PDB entry 4ZVU | X-ray diffraction, 2.60 A resolution | chains B and D of the 6 polymer chains in the assembly

== Chain B ==
Protein: Caspase-7
Organism: Homo sapiens
Notes: EC 3.4.22.60
UniProtKB: P55210 (CASP7_HUMAN); residue numbers follow UniProt; this construct covers 199-303
Sequence (113 residues; numbered 199 to 311; the number before each row is that of its first residue):
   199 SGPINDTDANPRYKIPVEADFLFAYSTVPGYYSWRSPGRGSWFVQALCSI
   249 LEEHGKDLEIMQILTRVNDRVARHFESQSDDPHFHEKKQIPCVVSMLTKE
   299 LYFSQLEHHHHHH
Disordered / not traced: 199-210, 304-311
Sequence notes: expression tag (304-311)
UniProt features mapped onto this chain:
  - region: Val226 to Gly238 (Loop L3), Glu274 to Ile288 (Loop L4)
  - site: Tyr223 (Involved in allosteric regulation)
  - modified residue: Arg233 (Microbial infection: ADP-riboxanated arginine), Ser239 (Phosphoserine)
  - mutagenesis: Asp206 (D206A: Reduced cleavage and activation by initiator caspases. Abolished cleavage and activation by initiator caspases; when associated with A-198), Tyr223 (Y223A/F/W/D/E: Does not significantly affect thiol protease catalytic efficiency), Tyr229 (Y229W: Strongly reduced thiol protease catalytic efficiency), Tyr230 to Ser234 (In esCasp-7 V3 mutant; promotes specificity toward alternate peptides with VEID, YVAD, WEHD, LETD or LEHD sequence; when associated with C-276. In esCasp-7 V4 mutant ...), Trp232 to Ser234 (In dsCasp-7 mutant; unable to cleave DEVD and VEID peptides; when associated with F-276), Arg233 (R233A: Abolished ADP-riboxanation by C.violaceum CopC), Ser239 (S239A: Abolished phosphorylation by PAK2; when associated with A-30 and A-173; S239E: Mimics phosphorylation; leading to inactivate thiol protease activity), Gln276 (Q276C: In esCasp-7 V3 mutant; promotes specificity toward alternate peptides with VEID, YVAD, WEHD, LETD or LEHD sequence; when associated with 230-V--V-234; Q276D: In esCasp-7 V4 mutant ...), Cys290 (C290S: Decreased phosphorylation by PAK2; C290T/N: Does not significantly affect thiol protease catalytic activity)

== Chain D ==
Protein: Caspase-7
Organism: Homo sapiens
Notes: EC 3.4.22.60
UniProtKB: P55210 (CASP7_HUMAN); residues 499-603 here correspond to UniProt positions 199-303 (UniProt number = residue number - 300)
Sequence (113 residues; each row starts with the number of its first residue):
   499 SGPINDTDANPRYKIPVEADFLFAYSTVPGYYSWRSPGRGSWFVQALCSI
   549 LEEHGKDLEIMQILTRVNDRVARHFESQSDDPHFHEKKQIPCVVSMLTKE
   599 LYFSQLEHHHHHH
Disordered / not traced: 499-510, 604-611
Sequence notes: expression tag (604-611)
UniProt features mapped onto this chain:
  - region: Val526 to Gly538 (Loop L3), Glu574 to Ile588 (Loop L4)
  - site: Tyr523 (Involved in allosteric regulation)
  - modified residue: Arg533 (Microbial infection: ADP-riboxanated arginine), Ser539 (Phosphoserine)

== How chain B and chain D interact ==
Contacting residue pairs (59; chain B residue first):
  Lys212(B) - Ala570(D)
  Lys212(B) - Glu574(D)
  Lys212(B) - Glu584(D)  hydrogen bond (side chain-backbone)
  Lys212(B) - Lys586(D)  hydrogen bond (backbone-side chain)
  Ile213(B) - Arg571(D)
  Ile213(B) - Lys586(D)
  Pro214(B) - Ala570(D)
  Pro214(B) - Gln587(D)
  Pro214(B) - Ile588(D)  hydrophobic
  Glu216(B) - Tyr529(D)  hydrogen bond
  Glu216(B) - Ile588(D)
  Ala217(B) - Ile588(D)  hydrophobic
  Val226(B) - Met594(D)  hydrophobic
  Tyr229(B) - Glu516(D)  hydrogen bond
  Met259(B) - Met559(D)  hydrophobic
  Gln260(B) - Glu598(D)  hydrogen bond
  Thr263(B) - Leu595(D)
  Thr263(B) - Thr596(D)
  Thr263(B) - Lys597(D)
  Asn266(B) - Ser593(D)  hydrogen bond (side chain-backbone)
  Asn266(B) - Met594(D)
  Asn266(B) - Leu595(D)  hydrogen bond (side chain-backbone)
  Asp267(B) - Thr596(D)
  Asp267(B) - Lys597(D)  salt bridge
  Ala270(B) - Lys512(D)
  Ala270(B) - Pro514(D)
  Arg271(B) - Lys597(D)
  Glu284(B) - Lys512(D)  hydrogen bond (backbone-side chain)
  Lys286(B) - Lys512(D)  hydrogen bond (side chain-backbone)
  Lys286(B) - Pro514(D)
  Gln287(B) - Pro514(D)
  Ile288(B) - Glu516(D)
  Ile288(B) - Ala517(D)  hydrophobic
  Ile288(B) - Met594(D)
  Pro289(B) - Met594(D)
  Cys290(B) - Val592(D)  hydrophobic
  Cys290(B) - Ser593(D)
  Cys290(B) - Met594(D)  hydrophobic
  Val291(B) - Val591(D)
  Val291(B) - Val592(D)
  Val291(B) - Ser593(D)  hydrogen bond (backbone-backbone)
  Val292(B) - Cys590(D)  hydrophobic
  Val292(B) - Val591(D)
  Ser293(B) - Asn566(D)  hydrogen bond (backbone-side chain)
  Ser293(B) - Cys590(D)
  Ser293(B) - Val591(D)  hydrogen bond (backbone-backbone)
  Met294(B) - Val526(D)  hydrophobic
  Met294(B) - Asn566(D)
  Met294(B) - Ile588(D)
  Met294(B) - Pro589(D)
  Met294(B) - Cys590(D)  hydrophobic
  Leu295(B) - Thr563(D)
  Leu295(B) - Asn566(D)  hydrogen bond (backbone-side chain)
  Thr296(B) - Thr563(D)
  Thr296(B) - Asp567(D)
  Lys297(B) - Thr563(D)
  Lys297(B) - Asp567(D)  salt bridge
  Lys297(B) - Arg571(D)
  Glu298(B) - Gln560(D)  hydrogen bond
Interface residues without a listed pair, chain B (30 interface residues in all): Val215, Glu274
Interface residues without a listed pair, chain D (30 interface residues in all): Ile513, Val515

== Overview ==
The chain B/chain D interface involves 30 residues from each chain; the contacts include 14 hydrogen bonds and
2 salt bridges. Polar pairs include Asp267(B)-Lys597(D), Lys297(B)-Asp567(D) and Lys212(B)-Glu584(D). UniProt
lists 11 mutagenesis sites on chain B.
Both chains are Caspase-7 (Homo sapiens). Entry 4ZVU (Caspase-7 wild-type bound to the caspase-6 cognate
tetrapeptide inhibitor Ac-VEID-cho) was determined by X-ray diffraction together with 4ZVO, 4ZVP, 4ZVQ, 4ZVR,
4ZVS and 4ZVT from the same study.
